Entry 7DTE (electron microscopy, 3.00 A resolution); this record covers chains A and D of the 6 polymer chains in the assembly.

[Chain A]
Name: RNA-directed RNA polymerase
Source organism: Severe acute respiratory syndrome coronavirus 2
Notes: EC 2.7.7.48
Reference sequence: P0DTD1 (R1AB_SARS2); residues 1-932 here correspond to UniProt positions 4393-5324 (UniProt number = residue number + 4392)
Chain sequence (944 residues; row label = number of the first residue in the row; numbers below 1 keep their minus sign (Met-1 is residue -1)):
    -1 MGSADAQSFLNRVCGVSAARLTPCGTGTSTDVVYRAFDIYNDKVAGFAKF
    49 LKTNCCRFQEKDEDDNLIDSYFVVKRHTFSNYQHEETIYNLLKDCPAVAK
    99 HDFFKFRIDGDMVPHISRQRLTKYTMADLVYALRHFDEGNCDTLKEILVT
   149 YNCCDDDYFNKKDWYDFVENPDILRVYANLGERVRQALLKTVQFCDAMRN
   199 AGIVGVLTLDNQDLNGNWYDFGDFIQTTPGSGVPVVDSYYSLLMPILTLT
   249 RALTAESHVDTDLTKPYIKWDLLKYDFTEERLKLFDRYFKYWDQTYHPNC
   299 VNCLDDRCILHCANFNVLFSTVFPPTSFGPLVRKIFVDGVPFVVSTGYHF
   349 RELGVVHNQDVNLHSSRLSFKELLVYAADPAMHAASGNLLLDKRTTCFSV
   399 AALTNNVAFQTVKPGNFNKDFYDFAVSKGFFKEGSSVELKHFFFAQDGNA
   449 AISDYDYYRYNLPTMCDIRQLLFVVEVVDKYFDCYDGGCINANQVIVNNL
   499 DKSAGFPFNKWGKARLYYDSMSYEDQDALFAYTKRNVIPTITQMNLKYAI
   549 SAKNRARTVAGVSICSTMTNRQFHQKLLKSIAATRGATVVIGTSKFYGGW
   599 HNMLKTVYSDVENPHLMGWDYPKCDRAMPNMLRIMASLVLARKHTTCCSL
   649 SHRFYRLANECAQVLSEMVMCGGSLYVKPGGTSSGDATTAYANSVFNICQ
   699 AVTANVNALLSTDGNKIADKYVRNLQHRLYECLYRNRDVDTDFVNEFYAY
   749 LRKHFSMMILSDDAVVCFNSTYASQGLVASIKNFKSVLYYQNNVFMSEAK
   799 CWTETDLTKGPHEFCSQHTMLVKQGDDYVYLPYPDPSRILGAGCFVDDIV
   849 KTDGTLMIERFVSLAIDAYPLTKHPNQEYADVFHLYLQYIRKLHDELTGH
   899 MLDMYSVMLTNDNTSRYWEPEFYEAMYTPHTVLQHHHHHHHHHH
Disordered / not traced: -1 to 1, 930-942
Sequence notes: expression tag (-1 to 0, 933-942)
Ion coordination: Zn2+ site 1: His295, Cys301, Cys306, Cys310; Zn2+ site 2: Cys487, His642, Cys645, Cys646
Curated features (UniProtKB/Swiss-Prot):
  - region: Lys545 to Arg555 (Interaction with RMP Remdesivir), Thr582 to Pro620 (RdRp Palm N-ter)
  - active site: Ser759, Asp760, Asp761
  - binding site (Mn(2+)): Asn209, Asp218
  - binding site (Zn(2+)): His295, Cys301, Cys306, Cys310, Cys487, His642, Cys645, Cys646
  - site: Gln932 (Cleavage)
What the authors report for this chain:
  - conformationally variable residues (loop rearrangement, order/disorder transition): Val844 to Met855, Thr896 to Ser913
  - binding site for the 34-nt RNA strand: Ser861
  - mutagenesis - S861A: unchanged catalytic activity on G/A/U
  - binding site for the 57-nt RNA strand: Lys500, Ser501 (proposed by the authors, not directly observed)

[Chain D]
Name: Non-structural protein 8
Source organism: Severe acute respiratory syndrome coronavirus 2
Reference sequence: P0DTD1 (R1AB_SARS2); residues 1-198 here correspond to UniProt positions 3943-4140 (UniProt number = residue number + 3942)
Chain sequence (200 residues; numbered -1 to 198; the number before each row is that of its first residue; numbers below 1 keep their minus sign (Gly-1 is residue -1)):
    -1 GPAIASEFSSLPSYAAFATAQEAYEQAVANGDSEVVLKKLKKSLNVAKSE
    49 FDRDAAMQRKLEKMADQAMTQMYKQARSEDKRAKVTSAMQTMLFTMLRKL
    99 DNDALNNIINNARDGCVPLNIIPLTTAAKLMVVIPDYNTYKNTCDGTTFT
   149 YASALWEIQQVVDADSKIVQLSEISMDNSPNLAWPLIVTALRANSAVKLQ
Disordered / not traced: -1 to 5, 192-198
Sequence notes: expression tag (-1 to 0)
Curated features (UniProtKB/Swiss-Prot):
  - site: Gln198 (Cleavage)

[Interface between chain A and chain D]
Contacting residue pairs (23; chain A residue first):
  Asn414(A) - Met87(D)
  Phe415(A) - Met94(D)  hydrophobic
  Lys417(A) - Lys97(D)
  Ile847(A) - Lys79(D)
  Ile847(A) - Val83(D)  hydrophobic
  Val848(A) - Arg80(D)
  Thr850(A) - Lys79(D)
  Asp851(A) - Arg75(D)  salt bridge
  Thr853(A) - Tyr71(D)  hydrogen bond
  Leu854(A) - Tyr71(D)  hydrophobic
  Leu854(A) - Lys72(D)
  Leu854(A) - Arg75(D)
  Leu854(A) - Ser76(D)
  His898(A) - Tyr71(D)  hydrogen bond
  His898(A) - Arg75(D)  hydrogen bond
  Met899(A) - Met67(D)  hydrophobic
  Met899(A) - Thr68(D)
  Met899(A) - Tyr71(D)  hydrophobic
  Met902(A) - Tyr71(D)  hydrophobic
  Tyr903(A) - Met67(D)  hydrophobic
  Tyr903(A) - Met70(D)
  Tyr903(A) - Tyr71(D)  hydrogen bond (side chain-backbone)
  Val905(A) - Met67(D)  hydrophobic
Also at the interface, not in a pair above, chain A (18 interface residues in all): Asp421, Leu895, Met906, Leu907
Also at the interface, not in a pair above, chain D (15 interface residues in all): Asp64, Met90
The authors on this interface:
  - interface residues, chain A: Thr896(A)

[Overview]
18 residues of chain A face 15 of chain D across their interface; the contacts include 4 hydrogen bonds and 1
salt bridge. Polar contacts include Asp851(A)-Arg75(D), Thr853(A)-Tyr71(D) and His898(A)-Tyr71(D). From the
paper: a binding site for the 57-nt RNA strand at Lys500(A) and Ser501(A); S861A of chain A leaves catalytic
activity on G/A/U unchanged.
Here chain A is RNA-directed RNA polymerase and chain D is Non-structural protein 8, both from Severe acute
respiratory syndrome coronavirus 2. Entry 7DTE (SARS-CoV-2 RdRP catalytic complex with T33-1 RNA) was
determined by electron microscopy.
